4X4C - chains C and F of the 6 polymer chains in the assembly; structure by X-ray diffraction, 2.80 A resolution.

[Chain C]
Name: Regulatory protein
Source organism: Enterobacter sp. RFL1396
UniProtKB: Q8GGH0 (Q8GGH0_9ENTR); residues 1-79 here = UniProt positions 1-79
Amino-acid sequence (82 residues; each row starts with the number of its first residue; numbers below 1 keep their minus sign (Gly-2 is residue -2)):
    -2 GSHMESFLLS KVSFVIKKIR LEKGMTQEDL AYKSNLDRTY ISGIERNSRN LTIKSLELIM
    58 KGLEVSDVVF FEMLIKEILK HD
Disordered / not traced: -2 to 1, 79
Construct notes: expression tag (-2 to 0)

[Chain F]
Molecule: 35-nt DNA strand
Notes: fragment: Operator DNA
Sequence (35 nucleotides; row label = number of the first residue in the row):
     1 ATGTTGACTA TAATCACACG GACTATAAGT CACAT

[Interface between chain C and chain F]
Contacting residue pairs (18; chain C residue first):
  Leu33(C) with DT14(F), phosphate contact
  Asp34(C) with DT14(F), hydrogen bond to the phosphate; DC15(F), base contact
  Arg35(C) with DC17(F), base contact
  Thr36(C) with DC15(F), base contact; DA16(F), base contact; DC17(F), base contact
  Tyr37(C) with DA12(F), sugar contact; DA13(F), hydrogen bond to the phosphate; DT14(F), base contact
  Arg46(C) with DA12(F), salt bridge to the phosphate; DA13(F), base contact
  Asn47(C) with DA12(F), hydrogen bond to the phosphate; DA13(F), phosphate contact
  Leu48(C) with DA13(F), phosphate contact
  Thr49(C) with DA12(F), phosphate contact; DA13(F), hydrogen bond to the phosphate
  Ser52(C) with DA13(F), hydrogen bond to the phosphate
Interface residues without a listed pair, chain C (11 interface residues in all): Asn32
Interface residues without a listed pair, chain F (7 interface residues in all): DA18

[Overview]
11 residues of chain C face 7 of chain F across their interface, with 5 hydrogen bonds and 1 salt bridge.
Among the polar pairs are Asp34(C)-DT14(F), Tyr37(C)-DA13(F) and Asn47(C)-DA12(F).
Chain C is Regulatory protein (Enterobacter sp. RFL1396) and chain F is a 35-nt DNA strand; the structure,
RADIATION DAMAGE TO THE NUCLEOPROTEIN COMPLEX C.Esp1396I: DOSE (DWD) 6.2 MGy, was determined by X-ray
diffraction (same publication as 4X4B, 4X4D, 4X4E, 4X4F, 4X4G, 4X4H and 4X4I).
